6R2O - chains A and C of the 4 polymer chains in the assembly; structure by X-ray diffraction, 2.46 A resolution.

== Chain A (and C) ==
Molecule: Hemoglobin subunit alpha
From: Equus caballus
Notes: chain C of this document is another copy of the same molecule, construct and numbering; everything in this record applies to it too
Reference sequence: P01958 (HBA_HORSE); residues 1-141 here correspond to UniProt positions 2-142 (UniProt number = residue number + 1)
Amino-acid sequence (141 residues; each row starts with the number of its first residue):
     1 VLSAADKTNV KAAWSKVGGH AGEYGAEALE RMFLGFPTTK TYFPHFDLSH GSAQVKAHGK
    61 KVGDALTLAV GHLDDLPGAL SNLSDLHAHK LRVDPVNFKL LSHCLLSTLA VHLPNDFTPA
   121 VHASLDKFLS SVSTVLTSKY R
Bound ions: heme Fe near His87 (its only coordinating residue here)
Small-molecule neighbours: heme (HEM): Met32, Thr39, Tyr42, Phe43, His45, Phe46, His58, Lys61, Val62, Ala65, Leu66, Asn82, Leu83, Leu86, His87, Leu91, Val93, Asn97, Phe98, Leu101, Val132, Leu136

== How chain A and chain C interact ==
Pairs across the interface (12; chain A residue first):
  Val1(A) with Thr134(C); Ser138(C); Tyr140(C)
  Ser3(A) with Tyr140(C); Arg141(C)
  Lys127(A) with Lys139(C), hydrogen bond (side chain-backbone)
  Thr134(A) with Val1(C)
  Ser138(A) with Val1(C)
  Lys139(A) with Ser3(C); Lys127(C)
  Tyr140(A) with Val1(C); Ser3(C)
Also at the interface, not in a pair above, chain A (9 interface residues in all): Leu2, Asp6
Also at the interface, not in a pair above, chain C (10 interface residues in all): Leu2, Asp6

== In short ==
9 residues of chain A face 10 of chain C across their interface, with 1 hydrogen bond. The hydrogen-bonded
pair is Lys127(A)-Lys139(C). Bound to chain A: heme.
Both chains are Hemoglobin subunit alpha (Equus caballus). Entry 6R2O (Hemoglobin structure from serial
crystallography with a 3D-printed nozzle) was determined by X-ray diffraction.
